Entry 6W7W (electron microscopy, 3.90 A resolution); this record covers chains 2 and K of the 10 polymer chains in the assembly.

Chain 2:
Molecule: 16S rRNA
Source organism: Escherichia coli (strain K12)
Sequence (1542 nucleotides; row label = number of the first residue in the row):
     1 AAAUUGAAGA GUUUGAUCAU GGCUCAGAUU GAACGCUGGC GGCAGGCCUA ACACAUGCAA
    61 GUCGAACGGU AACAGGAAGA AGCUUGCUUC UUUGCUGACG AGUGGCGGAC GGGUGAGUAA
   121 UGUCUGGGAA ACUGCCUGAU GGAGGGGGAU AACUACUGGA AACGGUAGCU AAUACCGCAU
   181 AACGUCGCAA GACCAAAGAG GGGGACCUUC GGGCCUCUUG CCAUCGGAUG UGCCCAGAUG
   241 GGAUUAGCUA GUAGGUGGGG UAACGGCUCA CCUAGGCGAC GAUCCCUAGC UGGUCUGAGA
   301 GGAUGACCAG CCACACUGGA ACUGAGACAC GGUCCAGACU CCUACGGGAG GCAGCAGUGG
   361 GGAAUAUUGC ACAAUGGGCG CAAGCCUGAU GCAGCCAUGC CGCGUGUAUG AAGAAGGCCU
   421 UCGGGUUGUA AAGUACUUUC AGCGGGGAGG AAGGGAGUAA AGUUAAUACC UUUGCUCAUU
   481 GACGUUACCC GCAGAAGAAG CACCGGCUAA CUCCGUGCCA GCAGCCGCGG UAAUACGGAG
   541 GGUGCAAGCG UUAAUCGGAA UUACUGGGCG UAAAGCGCAC GCAGGCGGUU UGUUAAGUCA
   601 GAUGUGAAAU CCCCGGGCUC AACCUGGGAA CUGCAUCUGA UACUGGCAAG CUUGAGUCUC
   661 GUAGAGGGGG GUAGAAUUCC AGGUGUAGCG GUGAAAUGCG UAGAGAUCUG GAGGAAUACC
   721 GGUGGCGAAG GCGGCCCCCU GGACGAAGAC UGACGCUCAG GUGCGAAAGC GUGGGGAGCA
   781 AACAGGAUUA GAUACCCUGG UAGUCCACGC CGUAAACGAU GUCGACUUGG AGGUUGUGCC
   841 CUUGAGGCGU GGCUUCCGGA GCUAACGCGU UAAGUCGACC GCCUGGGGAG UACGGCCGCA
   901 AGGUUAAAAC UCAAAUGAAU UGACGGGGGC CCGCACAAGC GGUGGAGCAU GUGGUUUAAU
   961 UCGAUGCAAC GCGAAGAACC UUACCUGGUC UUGACAUCCA CGGAAGUUUU CAGAGAUGAG
  1021 AAUGUGCCUU CGGGAACCGU GAGACAGGUG CUGCAUGGCU GUCGUCAGCU CGUGUUGUGA
  1081 AAUGUUGGGU UAAGUCCCGC AACGAGCGCA ACCCUUAUCC UUUGUUGCCA GCGGUCCGGC
  1141 CGGGAACUCA AAGGAGACUG CCAGUGAUAA ACUGGAGGAA GGUGGGGAUG ACGUCAAGUC
  1201 AUCAUGGCCC UUACGACCAG GGCUACACAC GUGCUACAAU GGCGCAUACA AAGAGAAGCG
  1261 ACCUCGCGAG AGCAAGCGGA CCUCAUAAAG UGCGUCGUAG UCCGGAUUGG AGUCUGCAAC
  1321 UCGACUCCAU GAAGUCGGAA UCGCUAGUAA UCGUGGAUCA GAAUGCCACG GUGAAUACGU
  1381 UCCCGGGCCU UGUACACACC GCCCGUCACA CCAUGGGAGU GGGUUGCAAA AGAAGUAGGU
  1441 AGCUUAACCU UCGGGAGGGC GCUUACCACU UUGUGAUUCA UGACUGGGGU GAAGUCGUAA
  1501 CAAGGUAACC GUAGGGGAAC CUGCGGUUGG AUCACCUCCU UA
Unresolved in the structure: 678-712, 784-798, 922-1542

Chain K:
Protein: 30S ribosomal protein S12
Source organism: Escherichia coli (strain K12)
UniProtKB: P0A7S3 (RS12_ECOLI); numbering as in UniProt (aligned over 1-124)
Sequence (124 residues; numbered 1 to 124; the number before each row is that of its first residue):
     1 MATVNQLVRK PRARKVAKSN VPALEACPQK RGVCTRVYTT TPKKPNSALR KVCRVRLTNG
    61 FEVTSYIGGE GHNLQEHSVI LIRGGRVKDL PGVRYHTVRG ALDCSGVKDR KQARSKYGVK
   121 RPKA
Unresolved in the structure: 1, 124
Curated features (UniProtKB/Swiss-Prot):
  - modified residue: Asp89 (3-methylthioaspartic acid), Lys108 (N6-acetyllysine)
  - natural variant: Lys43 (K43R: Confers streptomycin resistance but not hyperaccurate translation)
  - mutagenesis: Leu57 (L57H: Protein is not incorporated into ribosomes), Lys88 (K88Q: Confers low-level resistance to streptomycin and a 15% decrease in the translational elongation rate)

Chain 2 / chain K interface:
Pairs across the interface - 88 pairs, chain 2 then chain K:
  A33(2) with Gln29(K), hydrogen bond to the sugar
  C34(2) with Gln29(K), hydrogen bond to the sugar
  G35(2) with Gly100(K), sugar contact; Ser115(K), hydrogen bond to the base; Gly118(K), sugar contact
  C36(2) with Arg114(K), sugar contact; Ser115(K), sugar contact; Val119(K), sugar contact; Lys120(K), salt bridge to the phosphate; Arg121(K), phosphate contact
  U37(2) with Lys120(K), phosphate contact; Arg121(K), hydrogen bond to the phosphate
  G302(2) with Arg14(K), sugar contact
  G362(2) with Arg31(K), salt bridge to the phosphate; Thr58(K), hydrogen bond to the phosphate
  A363(2) with Cys27(K), hydrogen bond to the base; Pro28(K), base contact; Gln29(K), base contact; Lys30(K), phosphate contact; Arg31(K), salt bridge to the phosphate
  G500(2) with Arg121(K), salt bridge to the phosphate
  C501(2) with Arg114(K), salt bridge to the phosphate; Ser115(K), phosphate contact; Arg121(K), salt bridge to the phosphate
  A502(2) with Ala113(K), phosphate contact; Arg114(K), hydrogen bond to the phosphate; Ser115(K), hydrogen bond to the phosphate
  C503(2) with Ala113(K), phosphate contact; Lys116(K), salt bridge to the phosphate
  C518(2) with Ser47(K), phosphate contact
  C519(2) with Ser47(K), hydrogen bond to the phosphate
  A520(2) with Ser47(K), phosphate contact; Ala48(K), phosphate contact; Leu49(K), hydrogen bond to the phosphate; Glu70(K), hydrogen bond to the sugar
  G521(2) with Arg50(K), hydrogen bond to the base; Lys51(K), salt bridge to the phosphate; Gly69(K), phosphate contact; Glu70(K), phosphate contact; Gly71(K), phosphate contact
  C522(2) with Arg50(K), base contact; Gly68(K), phosphate contact; Gly69(K), hydrogen bond to the phosphate; Asp89(K), base contact; Tyr117(K), hydrogen bond to the phosphate
  A523(2) with Val87(K), base contact; Asp89(K), hydrogen bond to the base
  G524(2) with Arg86(K), phosphate contact
  C525(2) with Arg86(K), salt bridge to the phosphate
  G527(2) with Lys88(K), base contact
  C528(2) with Asn46(K), base contact
  G529(2) with Pro45(K), base contact; Asn46(K), hydrogen bond to the base; Ser47(K), base contact
  G537(2) with Arg110(K), salt bridge to the phosphate
  G538(2) with Arg110(K), phosphate contact; Lys111(K), hydrogen bond to the phosphate; Gln112(K), hydrogen bond to the phosphate
  A539(2) with Lys111(K), phosphate contact; Gln112(K), hydrogen bond to the phosphate
  U551(2) with Arg83(K), hydrogen bond to the sugar
  U552(2) with Pro28(K), hydrogen bond to the sugar; Arg83(K), hydrogen bond to the sugar
  A553(2) with Leu24(K), sugar contact; Ala26(K), sugar contact; Cys27(K), sugar contact; Pro28(K), sugar contact
  A554(2) with Ser19(K), hydrogen bond to the phosphate
  U562(2) with Arg12(K), hydrogen bond to the base; Ala13(K), hydrogen bond to the base
  A563(2) with Arg12(K), base contact
  C564(2) with Leu7(K), sugar contact; Arg12(K), salt bridge to the phosphate
  G567(2) with Arg12(K), hydrogen bond to the base
  G568(2) with Ala2(K), hydrogen bond to the base
  G585(2) with Asn5(K), hydrogen bond to the sugar
  C879(2) with Asn5(K), phosphate contact
  C880(2) with Thr3(K), hydrogen bond to the phosphate; Asn5(K), hydrogen bond to the phosphate; Gln6(K), base contact; Arg9(K), phosphate contact
  G881(2) with Gln6(K), hydrogen bond to the base; Arg9(K), salt bridge to the phosphate
  C882(2) with Gln6(K), base contact
  U884(2) with Arg12(K), hydrogen bond to the base
  A909(2) with Lys18(K), salt bridge to the phosphate
  C910(2) with Lys18(K), salt bridge to the phosphate
  C912(2) with Pro91(K), phosphate contact
Interface residues without a listed pair, chain 2 (47 interface residues in all): G361, G550, A908
Interface residues without a listed pair, chain K (55 interface residues in all): Lys15, Tyr66, Leu81, Gly84, Gly92, Arg99

Overview:
47 residues of chain 2 face 55 of chain K across their interface; the contacts include 32 hydrogen bonds and
14 salt bridges. Among the polar pairs are G35(2)-Ser115(K), A363(2)-Cys27(K) and G521(2)-Arg50(K). UniProt
lists 2 mutagenesis sites on chain K.
Here chain 2 is 16S rRNA and chain K is 30S ribosomal protein S12, both from Escherichia coli (strain K12).
Entry 6W7W (30S-Inactive-low-Mg2+ Class B) was determined by electron microscopy (same publication as 6W6K,
6W77, 6W7M and 6W7N).
